Entry 3VIC (X-ray diffraction, 2.20 A resolution); this record covers chains C and D of the 4 polymer chains in the assembly.

# Chain C (and D)
Name: GFP-like non-fluorescent chromoprotein
Source organism: Montipora efflorescens
Notes: engineered mutation(s): Y67F; chain D of this document is another copy of the same molecule, construct and numbering; everything in this record applies to it too
UniProt: P83690 (NFCP_MONEF); residues 5-225 here correspond to UniProt positions 1-221 (UniProt number = residue number - 4)
Chain sequence (238 residues; row label = number of the first residue in the row; note: 2 numbers in that range are skipped by the numbering (no residue carries them; nothing is unmodelled there); numbers below 1 keep their minus sign (Met-14 is residue -14)):
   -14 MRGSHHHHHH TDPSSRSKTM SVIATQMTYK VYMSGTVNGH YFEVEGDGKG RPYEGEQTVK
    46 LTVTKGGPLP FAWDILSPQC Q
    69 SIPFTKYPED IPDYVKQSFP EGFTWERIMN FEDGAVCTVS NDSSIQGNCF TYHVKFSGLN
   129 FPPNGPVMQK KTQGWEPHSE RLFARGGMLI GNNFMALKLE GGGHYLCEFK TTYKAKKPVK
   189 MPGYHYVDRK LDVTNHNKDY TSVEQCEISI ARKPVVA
Disordered / not traced: -14 to 4
Sequence notes: expression tag (-14 to 4); chromophore (66, 66, 66)
Modified / non-standard residues: Gln66 ({(4E)-2-[(1E)-4-amino-4-oxobutanimidoyl]-4-benzylidene-5-oxo-4,5-dihydro-1H-imidazol-1-yl}acetic acid; QFG)
Covalently attached groups: covalent link Gln66-Ser69

# Interface between chain C and chain D
Contacting residue pairs (55):
  Glu100(C) - Arg153(D)  salt bridge
  Glu144(C) - Tyr192(D)
  Pro145(C) - Tyr192(D)
  Pro145(C) - Tyr194(D)  hydrogen bond (backbone-side chain)
  Pro145(C) - Pro222(D)  hydrophobic
  Pro145(C) - Val224(D)
  His146(C) - Tyr194(D)
  Arg149(C) - Phe162(D)
  Arg149(C) - Met163(D)
  Arg149(C) - Leu174(D)
  Phe151(C) - Leu174(D)  hydrophobic
  Arg153(C) - Glu100(D)  salt bridge
  Arg153(C) - His172(D)  hydrogen bond (side chain-backbone)
  Asn160(C) - Phe162(D)
  Asn161(C) - Phe162(D)
  Phe162(C) - Arg149(D)
  Phe162(C) - Asn160(D)
  Phe162(C) - Asn161(D)
  Phe162(C) - Phe162(D)  hydrophobic
  Phe162(C) - Tyr192(D)
  Met163(C) - Arg149(D)  hydrogen bond (backbone-side chain)
  Ala164(C) - Arg149(D)
  Ala164(C) - Tyr192(D)
  His172(C) - Phe151(D)
  His172(C) - Arg153(D)  hydrogen bond (backbone-side chain)
  His172(C) - Tyr192(D)
  Leu174(C) - Arg149(D)
  Leu174(C) - Phe151(D)  hydrophobic
  Glu176(C) - Phe162(D)
  Glu176(C) - Glu176(D)
  Tyr192(C) - Glu144(D)
  Tyr192(C) - Pro145(D)
  Tyr192(C) - Phe162(D)
  Tyr192(C) - Ala164(D)
  Tyr192(C) - His172(D)
  Tyr194(C) - Pro145(D)  hydrogen bond (side chain-backbone)
  Tyr194(C) - His146(D)
  Asp196(C) - Val223(D)
  Asp196(C) - Val224(D)
  Arg197(C) - Val224(D)
  Lys198(C) - Val224(D)
  Lys198(C) - Ala225(D)
  Ile216(C) - Val224(D)  hydrophobic
  Ile218(C) - Val224(D)  hydrophobic
  Arg220(C) - Arg220(D)
  Arg220(C) - Val223(D)
  Pro222(C) - Pro145(D)  hydrophobic
  Val223(C) - Asp196(D)
  Val223(C) - Arg220(D)
  Val224(C) - Pro145(D)
  Val224(C) - Asp196(D)
  Val224(C) - Arg197(D)
  Val224(C) - Lys198(D)
  Val224(C) - Ile216(D)
  Ala225(C) - Lys198(D)  hydrogen bond (backbone-side chain)
Also at the interface, not in a pair above, chain C (29 interface residues in all): Ser147, Tyr173
Also at the interface, not in a pair above, chain D (28 interface residues in all): Ser147, Ile218

# In short
Chain C and chain D form an interface of 29 and 28 residues respectively; the contacts include 6 hydrogen
bonds and 2 salt bridges. Polar pairs include Glu100(C)-Arg153(D), Pro145(C)-Tyr194(D) and
Arg153(C)-His172(D).
Both chains are GFP-like non-fluorescent chromoprotein (Montipora efflorescens). Entry 3VIC (Green-fluorescent
variant of the non-fluorescent chromoprotein Rtms5) was determined by X-ray diffraction (same publication as
3VK1).
